Entry 5JPN (X-ray diffraction, 3.60 A resolution); this record covers chains B and C of the 3 polymer chains in the assembly.

== Chain B ==
Molecule: Complement C4-A
From: Homo sapiens
UniProt: P0C0L4 (CO4A_HUMAN); residues 680-1446 here = UniProt positions 680-1446
Sequence (767 residues; row label = number of the first residue in the row):
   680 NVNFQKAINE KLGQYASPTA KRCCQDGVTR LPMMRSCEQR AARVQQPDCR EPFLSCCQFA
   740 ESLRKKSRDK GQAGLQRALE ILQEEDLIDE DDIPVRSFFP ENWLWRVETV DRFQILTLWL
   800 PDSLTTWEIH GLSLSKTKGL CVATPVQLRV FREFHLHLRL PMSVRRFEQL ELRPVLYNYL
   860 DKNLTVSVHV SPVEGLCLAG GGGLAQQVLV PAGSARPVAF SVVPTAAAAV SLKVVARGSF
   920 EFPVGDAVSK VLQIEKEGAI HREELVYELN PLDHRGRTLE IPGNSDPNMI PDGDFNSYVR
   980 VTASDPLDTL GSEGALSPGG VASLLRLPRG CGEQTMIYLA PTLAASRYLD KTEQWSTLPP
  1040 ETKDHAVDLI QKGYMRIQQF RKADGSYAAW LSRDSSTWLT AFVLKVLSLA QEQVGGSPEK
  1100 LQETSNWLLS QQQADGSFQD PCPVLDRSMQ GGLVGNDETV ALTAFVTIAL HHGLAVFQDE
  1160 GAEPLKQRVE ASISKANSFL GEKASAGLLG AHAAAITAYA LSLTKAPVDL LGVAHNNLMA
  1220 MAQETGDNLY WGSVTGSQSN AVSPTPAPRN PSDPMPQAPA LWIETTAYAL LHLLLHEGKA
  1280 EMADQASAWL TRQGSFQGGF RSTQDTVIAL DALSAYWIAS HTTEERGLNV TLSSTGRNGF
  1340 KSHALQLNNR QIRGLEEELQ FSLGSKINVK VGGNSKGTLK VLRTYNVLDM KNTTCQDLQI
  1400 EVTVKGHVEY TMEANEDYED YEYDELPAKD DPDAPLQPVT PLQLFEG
Unresolved in the structure: 680-696, 746-767, 1416-1446
Differences from the reference sequence: variant S1201 (Thr in P0C0L4)
Cystine bridges: C702-C728, C703-C735, C716-C736
Covalently attached groups: N-acetylglucosamine (NAG) linked to N862, N1328; 2-acetamido-2-deoxy-alpha-D-galactopyranose (A2G) linked to T1244; glycan linked to N1391
Bound ions: trimethyl lead ion site 1: D790 (shared with E1592(C) of chain C); trimethyl lead ion site 2 near E807 (its only coordinating residue here); trimethyl lead ion site 3 near E1357 (its only coordinating residue here)
UniProt features mapped onto this chain:
  - site: R756, A757 (Cleavage)
  - modified residue: S918 (Phosphoserine), Y1417 (Sulfotyrosine), Y1420 (Sulfotyrosine), Y1422 (Sulfotyrosine)
  - glycosylation: N862 (N-linked (GlcNAc...) asparagine), T1244 (O-linked (GalNAc...) threonine), N1328 (N-linked (GlcNAc...) (complex) asparagine), N1391 (N-linked (GlcNAc...) asparagine)
  - cross-link: C1010 to Q1013 (Isoglutamyl cysteine thioester (Cys-Gln))
  - natural variant: P726 (P726L: In allotype C4A3a), D1073 (D1073G: In allotype C4A1, allotype C4A2), N1176 (N1176S: In allotype C4A1), S1201 (T1201S: In allotype C4A4; this construct carries the variant), V1207 (V1207A: In allotype C4A1, allotype C4A13), L1210 (L1210R: In allotype C4A1, allotype C4A13), S1286 (S1286A: In allotype C4A1, allotype C4A3a, allotype C4A6)
From the paper describing this entry:
  - post-translational modification sites: T1244
  - conformationally variable residues (register shift): L951 to A994, N1347 to K1375

== Chain C ==
Molecule: Complement C4-A
From: Homo sapiens
UniProt: P0C0L4 (CO4A_HUMAN); residues 1455-1744 here = UniProt positions 1455-1744
Sequence (290 residues; each row starts with the number of its first residue):
  1455 APKVVEEQES RVHYTVCIWR NGKVGLSGMA IADVTLLSGF HALRADLEKL TSLSDRYVSH
  1515 FETEGPHVLL YFDSVPTSRE CVGFEAVQEV PVGLVQPASA TLYDYYNPER RCSVFYGAPS
  1575 KSRLLATLCS AEVCQCAEGK CPRQRRALER GLQDEDGYRM KFACYYPRVE YGFQVKVLRE
  1635 DSRAAFRLFE TKITQVLHFT KDVKAAANQM RNFLVRASCR LRLEPGKEYL IMGLDGATYD
  1695 LEGHPQYLLD SNSWIEEMPS ERLCRSTRQR AACAQLNDFL QEYGTQGCQV
Cystine bridges: C1471-C1535, C1583-C1588, C1595-C1673, C1618-C1742, C1718-C1727
Bound ions: trimethyl lead ion: E1592 (shared with D790(B) of chain B)

== Chain B / chain C interface ==
Pairs across the interface (170; chain B residue first):
  D705(B) - L1507(C)
  D705(B) - S1508(C)  hydrogen bond
  T708(B) - L1507(C)
  R709(B) - D1500(C)  salt bridge
  R709(B) - K1503(C)
  R709(B) - L1507(C)
  L710(B) - Y1511(C)  hydrophobic
  P711(B) - H1467(C)
  P711(B) - D1500(C)
  P711(B) - L1504(C)  hydrophobic
  P711(B) - G1537(C)
  M712(B) - L1504(C)  hydrophobic
  M712(B) - Y1511(C)  hydrophobic
  M712(B) - G1537(C)  hydrogen bond (side chain-backbone)
  R714(B) - Y1511(C)  hydrogen bond
  R714(B) - C1535(C)  hydrogen bond (side chain-backbone)
  R719(B) - L1507(C)
  R719(B) - D1509(C)  salt bridge
  R722(B) - Y1511(C)
  R722(B) - E1534(C)  salt bridge
  V723(B) - S1508(C)
  V723(B) - D1509(C)
  C728(B) - S1508(C)
  F732(B) - D1509(C)
  R838(B) - E1543(C)  salt bridge
  R838(B) - V1544(C)
  L839(B) - V1544(C)
  P840(B) - G1493(C)
  P840(B) - V1544(C)
  M841(B) - G1519(C)
  S842(B) - S1492(C)
  S842(B) - P1520(C)
  R844(B) - T1489(C)
  R844(B) - S1492(C)
  R844(B) - Q1550(C)
  R845(B) - Q1550(C)
  F846(B) - L1548(C)
  F846(B) - R1670(C)
  E847(B) - S1492(C)  hydrogen bond
  E847(B) - G1547(C)
  E847(B) - L1548(C)
  E847(B) - V1549(C)
  E847(B) - Q1550(C)  hydrogen bond (side chain-backbone)
  Q848(B) - V1546(C)
  Q848(B) - G1547(C)  hydrogen bond (backbone-backbone)
  Q848(B) - T1581(C)
  Q848(B) - L1582(C)  hydrogen bond (side chain-backbone)
  Q848(B) - C1583(C)
  Q848(B) - C1588(C)
  L849(B) - P1545(C)
  L849(B) - V1546(C)  hydrophobic
  L849(B) - L1582(C)
  E850(B) - V1544(C)
  E850(B) - P1545(C)  hydrogen bond (backbone-backbone)
  E850(B) - L1582(C)
  C876(B) - V1587(C)
  C876(B) - C1590(C)  disulfide
  C876(B) - A1591(C)
  L877(B) - V1587(C)
  A878(B) - V1587(C)
  G879(B) - E1586(C)  hydrogen bond (backbone-side chain)
  S900(B) - C1583(C)
  S900(B) - S1584(C)  hydrogen bond (side chain-backbone)
  S900(B) - V1587(C)
  V902(B) - A1591(C)  hydrophobic
  E936(B) - Q1550(C)
  E936(B) - R1670(C)  salt bridge
  G937(B) - Q1550(C)  hydrogen bond (backbone-side chain)
  A938(B) - S1553(C)
  A938(B) - F1569(C)  hydrophobic
  P966(B) - Y1693(C)
  P966(B) - D1694(C)
  P966(B) - L1695(C)  hydrophobic
  M968(B) - T1692(C)
  I969(B) - F1640(C)  hydrophobic
  I969(B) - T1692(C)
  P970(B) - F1640(C)
  P970(B) - T1692(C)
  D971(B) - R1670(C)  salt bridge
  L1006(B) - Y1557(C)
  L1006(B) - Y1559(C)
  P1007(B) - I1485(C)  hydrophobic
  P1007(B) - E1516(C)
  P1007(B) - L1523(C)  hydrophobic
  P1007(B) - Y1525(C)
  P1007(B) - Y1557(C)
  P1007(B) - Y1559(C)  hydrogen bond (backbone-side chain)
  R1008(B) - Y1525(C)
  G1009(B) - Y1525(C)  hydrogen bond (backbone-side chain)
  C1010(B) - M1483(C)  hydrophobic
  E1012(B) - Y1560(C)  hydrogen bond
  Q1013(B) - Y1559(C)
  Q1013(B) - Y1560(C)
  W1069(B) - M1483(C)
  W1069(B) - S1513(C)  hydrogen bond
  W1069(B) - H1514(C)
  W1069(B) - Y1525(C)  hydrophobic
  W1069(B) - D1527(C)
  R1072(B) - R1510(C)
  R1072(B) - D1527(C)  salt bridge
  V1123(B) - Y1560(C)
  L1124(B) - Y1560(C)  hydrophobic
  D1125(B) - L1480(C)
  R1126(B) - L1480(C)
  R1126(B) - Y1560(C)  hydrogen bond (side chain-backbone)
  R1126(B) - N1561(C)  hydrogen bond
  M1128(B) - V1478(C)  hydrophobic
  M1128(B) - L1480(C)  hydrophobic
  M1128(B) - R1564(C)
  P1258(B) - E1563(C)
  A1259(B) - Y1560(C)
  R1300(B) - P1562(C)
  R1300(B) - E1563(C)
  S1301(B) - Y1559(C)  hydrogen bond (side chain-backbone)
  S1301(B) - Y1560(C)
  T1302(B) - Y1559(C)
  T1302(B) - Y1560(C)
  V1386(B) - F1569(C)
  L1387(B) - F1569(C)
  L1387(B) - R1637(C)
  L1387(B) - A1638(C)  hydrogen bond (backbone-backbone)
  L1387(B) - F1640(C)  hydrophobic
  L1387(B) - L1668(C)  hydrophobic
  D1388(B) - F1569(C)
  M1389(B) - S1553(C)
  M1389(B) - S1567(C)
  M1389(B) - V1568(C)
  M1389(B) - F1569(C)  hydrophobic
  T1393(B) - R1565(C)
  C1394(B) - R1565(C)  hydrogen bond (backbone-backbone)
  C1394(B) - C1566(C)  disulfide
  C1394(B) - S1567(C)
  Q1395(B) - N1475(C)  hydrogen bond (backbone-side chain)
  D1396(B) - R1474(C)
  D1396(B) - N1475(C)  hydrogen bond (backbone-backbone)
  D1396(B) - G1476(C)  hydrogen bond (backbone-backbone)
  L1397(B) - W1473(C)
  L1397(B) - R1474(C)
  L1397(B) - L1556(C)  hydrophobic
  L1397(B) - D1558(C)
  L1397(B) - R1564(C)
  L1397(B) - C1566(C)
  Q1398(B) - I1472(C)
  Q1398(B) - W1473(C)  hydrogen bond (backbone-backbone)
  Q1398(B) - C1566(C)
  I1399(B) - C1471(C)
  I1399(B) - I1472(C)  hydrophobic
  I1399(B) - L1556(C)  hydrophobic
  I1399(B) - C1566(C)
  I1399(B) - V1568(C)
  E1400(B) - T1469(C)
  E1400(B) - V1470(C)
  E1400(B) - C1471(C)  hydrogen bond (backbone-backbone)
  E1400(B) - W1473(C)
  E1400(B) - R1533(C)  salt bridge
  V1401(B) - T1469(C)
  V1401(B) - A1554(C)  hydrophobic
  V1401(B) - Y1570(C)
  T1402(B) - Y1468(C)
  T1402(B) - T1469(C)  hydrogen bond (backbone-backbone)
  V1403(B) - H1467(C)
  V1403(B) - Y1468(C)
  V1403(B) - G1571(C)
  V1403(B) - P1573(C)
  K1404(B) - H1467(C)  hydrogen bond (backbone-backbone)
  G1405(B) - H1467(C)
  H1406(B) - R1465(C)  hydrogen bond (backbone-backbone)
  H1406(B) - V1466(C)
  H1406(B) - E1539(C)  salt bridge
  Y1409(B) - H1467(C)
Other interface residues (no listed pair), chain B (87 interface residues in all): R701, C702, Q718, V843, L851, R852, S964, D965, S1127, Q1303, D1304
Other interface residues (no listed pair), chain C (102 interface residues in all): Q1462, G1482, V1488, L1490, H1495, S1506, V1529, V1536, F1538, A1552, T1555, A1572, K1594, A1639, S1672, Q1700, L1702
Cross-chain cystine bridges: C876(B)-C1590(C), C1394(B)-C1566(C)

== In short ==
87 residues of chain B and 102 residues of chain C are in contact; the contacts include 2 disulfide bonds, 29
hydrogen bonds and 9 salt bridges. Among the polar pairs are R709(B)-D1500(C), R719(B)-D1509(C) and
R722(B)-E1534(C). 2-acetamido-2-deoxy-alpha-D-galactopyranose is covalently linked to T1244(B). The paper
reports a modification site at T1244(B); conformational variability at L951(B) and N1347(B).
Here chain B is Complement C4-A and chain C is Complement C4-A, both from Homo sapiens. Entry 5JPN (Structure
of human complement C4 rebuilt using iMDFF) was determined by X-ray diffraction, deposited together with 5JPM
and 5JTW.
